Entry 4HA5 (X-ray diffraction, 1.83 A resolution); this record covers chain A.

# Chain A
Protein: Beta-secretase 1
Source organism: Homo sapiens
Notes: EC 3.4.23.46
UniProt: P56817 (BACE1_HUMAN); numbering as in UniProt (aligned over 41-454)
Chain sequence (414 residues; row label = number of the first residue in the row):
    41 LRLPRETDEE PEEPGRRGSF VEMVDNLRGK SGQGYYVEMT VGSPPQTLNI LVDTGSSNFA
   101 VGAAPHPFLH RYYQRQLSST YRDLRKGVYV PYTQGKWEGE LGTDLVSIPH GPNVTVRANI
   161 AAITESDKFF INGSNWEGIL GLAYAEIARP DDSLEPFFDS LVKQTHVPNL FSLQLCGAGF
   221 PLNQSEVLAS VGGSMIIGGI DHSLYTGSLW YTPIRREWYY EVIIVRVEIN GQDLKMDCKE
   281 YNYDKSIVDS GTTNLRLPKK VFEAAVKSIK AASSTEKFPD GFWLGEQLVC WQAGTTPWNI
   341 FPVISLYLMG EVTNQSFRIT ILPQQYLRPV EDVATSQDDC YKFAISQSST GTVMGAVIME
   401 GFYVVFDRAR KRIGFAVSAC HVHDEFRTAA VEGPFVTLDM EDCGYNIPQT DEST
Disordered / not traced: 41-57, 448-454
Cystine bridges: Cys216-Cys420, Cys278-Cys443, Cys330-Cys380
Residues lining bound ligands: 13W (3-{5-[(2E,4S)-2-imino-1,4-dimethyl-6-oxohexahydropyrimidin-4-yl]thiophen-3-yl}benzonitrile): Ser71, Gly72, Gln73, Gly74, Leu91, Asp93, Gly95, Ser96, Tyr132, Phe169, Trp176, Ile179, Asp289, Ser290, Gly291, Thr292, Thr293
UniProt features mapped onto this chain:
  - active site: Asp93, Asp289
  - modified residue (N6-acetyllysine): Lys126, Lys275, Lys279, Lys285, Lys299, Lys300, Lys307
  - glycosylation (N-linked (GlcNAc...) asparagine): Asn153, Asn172, Asn223, Asn354
  - mutagenesis: Asp93 (D93N: Decreases beta-cleaved soluble APP production), Asp284 (D284N: Almost abolishes beta-cleaved soluble APP production)

# Overview
Chain A binds compound 13W. Curated annotation (UniProt) lists active-site residues Asp93 and Asp289 and 2
mutagenesis sites.
Chain A is Beta-secretase 1 (Homo sapiens); the structure, Structure of BACE Bound to
(S)-3-(5-(2-imino-1,4-dimethyl-6-oxohexahydropyrimidin-4-yl)thiophen-3-yl)benzonitrile, was determined by
X-ray diffraction (same publication as 4H3F, 4H3G, 4H3I, 4H1E and 4H3J).
